PDB entry 4PSS | X-ray diffraction, 0.85 A resolution | chain A

== Chain A ==
Molecule: Dihydrofolate reductase
Source organism: Escherichia coli
Reference sequence: U6N356 (U6N356_ECOLI); residues 1-159 here = UniProt positions 1-159
Chain sequence (159 residues; each row starts with the number of its first residue):
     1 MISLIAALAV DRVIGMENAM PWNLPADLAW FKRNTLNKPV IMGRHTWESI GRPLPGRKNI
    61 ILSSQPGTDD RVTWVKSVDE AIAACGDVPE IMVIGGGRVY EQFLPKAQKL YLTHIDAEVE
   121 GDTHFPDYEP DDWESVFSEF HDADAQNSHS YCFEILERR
Modified / non-standard residues: Cys-152 (3-sulfinoalanine; CSD)
Bound ions: Mn2+ site 1: Asp-116, His-149; Mn2+ site 2 near Glu-154 (its only coordinating residue here)
Ligand contacts:
  - folic acid (FOL): Ile-5, Ala-6, Ala-7, Met-20, Pro-25, Asp-27, Leu-28, Ala-29, Trp-30, Phe-31, Lys-32, Thr-46, Ile-50, Leu-54, Pro-55, Arg-57, Ile-94, Tyr-100, Thr-113
  - NADP (NAP; NADP nicotinamide-adenine-dinucleotide phosphate): Ala-6, Ala-7, Ile-14, Gly-15, Met-16, Asn-18, Ala-19, Met-20, Trp-22, Gly-43, Arg-44, His-45, Thr-46, Ser-49, Leu-62, Ser-63, Ser-64, Gln-65, Lys-76, Ser-77, Val-78, Ile-94, Gly-95, Gly-96, Gly-97, Arg-98, Val-99, Tyr-100, Gln-102, Thr-123
Reported in the primary citation:
  - conformationally variable residues (side-chain flip): Arg-52, Asp-87, Glu-101
  - interface residues: Arg-52

== Overview ==
Chain A binds folic acid and NADP. Asp-116 and His-149 form the Mn2+ site 1. The paper reports the interface
residue Arg-52; conformational variability at Arg-52, Asp-87 and Glu-101.
Chain A is Dihydrofolate reductase (Escherichia coli); the structure, Multiconformer model for Escherichia
coli dihydrofolate reductase at 100K, was determined by X-ray diffraction (same publication as 4PST, 4P3Q,
4P3R, 4PTH and 4PTJ).
